4FO6 - chains A and P of the 6 polymer chains in the assembly; structure by X-ray diffraction, 2.01 A resolution.

[Chain A]
Molecule: DNA polymerase lambda
From: Homo sapiens
Notes: EC 2.7.7.7, 4.2.99.-; fragment: Loop mutant of DNA polymerase lambda
UniProt: Q9UGP5 (DPOLL_HUMAN); numbering as in UniProt; present here: 242-464, 470-575
Sequence (329 residues; each row starts with the number of its first residue; note: 5 numbers in that range are skipped by the numbering (no residue carries them; nothing is unmodelled there)):
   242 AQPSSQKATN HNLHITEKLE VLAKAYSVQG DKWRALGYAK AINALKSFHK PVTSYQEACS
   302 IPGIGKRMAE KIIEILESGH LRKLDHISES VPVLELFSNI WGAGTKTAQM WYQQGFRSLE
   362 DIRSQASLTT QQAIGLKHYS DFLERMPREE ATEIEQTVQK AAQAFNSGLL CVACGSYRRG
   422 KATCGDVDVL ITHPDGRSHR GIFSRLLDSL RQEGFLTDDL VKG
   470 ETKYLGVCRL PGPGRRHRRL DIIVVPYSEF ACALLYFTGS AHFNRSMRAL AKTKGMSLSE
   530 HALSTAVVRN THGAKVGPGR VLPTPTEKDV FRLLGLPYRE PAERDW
Disordered / not traced: 242-251, 438-441
Differences from the reference sequence: engineered mutation Ala543 (Cys in Q9UGP5)
Metal / ion sites: Na+ site 1: Cys300, Ile302, Ile305 (shared with 1 residue of chain D); Na+ site 2: Ser339, Ile341, Ala344 (shared with DA5(P) of chain P); Mg2+: Asp427, Asp429 (together with F2A); Mn2+: Asp427, Asp429, Asp490 (together with F2A) (shared with C6(P) of chain P)
Ligand contacts: F2A (2'-deoxy-5'-O-[(S)-hydroxy{[(S)-hydroxy(phosphonooxy)phosphoryl]methyl}phosphoryl]adenosine): Arg386, Gly416, Ser417, Arg420, Cys425, Gly426, Asp427, Asp429, Asp490, Tyr505, Phe506, Thr507, Gly508, Ser509, Ala510, Asn513, Arg514, Arg517
Reported in the primary citation:
  - conformationally variable residues (loop rearrangement): Phe406 to Cys415, Ile432 to Phe444
  - binding site for the 6-nt DNA/RNA hybrid strand (chain P): Tyr505

[Chain P]
Molecule: 6-nt DNA/RNA hybrid strand
Sequence (6 nucleotides; each row starts with the number of its first residue):
     1 CAGTAC
Metal / ion sites: Na+: DA5 (shared with Ser339(A), Ile341(A), Ala344(A) of chain A); Mn2+: C6 (together with F2A) (shared with Asp427(A), Asp429(A), Asp490(A) of chain A)

[Chain A / chain P interface]
Residue-residue contacts (19; chain A residue first):
  Ile341(A) with DA5(P), phosphate contact
  Trp342(A) with DA5(P), hydrogen bond to the phosphate; C6(P), hydrogen bond to the phosphate
  Gly343(A) with DT4(P), phosphate contact; DA5(P), hydrogen bond to the phosphate
  Ala344(A) with DT4(P), phosphate contact; DA5(P), phosphate contact
  Gly345(A) with DT4(P), hydrogen bond to the phosphate
  Thr346(A) with DT4(P), hydrogen bond to the phosphate
  Lys347(A) with DG3(P), phosphate contact; DT4(P), hydrogen bond to the phosphate
  Thr348(A) with DG3(P), phosphate contact; DT4(P), hydrogen bond to the phosphate
  Asp429(A) with C6(P), phosphate contact
  Leu474(A) with C6(P), sugar contact
  Arg488(A) with C6(P), salt bridge to the phosphate
  Asp490(A) with C6(P), phosphate contact
  Tyr505(A) with C6(P), hydrogen bond to the base
  Phe506(A) with C6(P), sugar contact
Interface residues without a listed pair, chain A (15 interface residues in all): Asp427

[In short]
The interface between chain A and chain P involves 15 residues on one side and 4 on the other, with 8 hydrogen
bonds and 1 salt bridge. Among the polar pairs are Tyr505(A)-C6(P), Trp342(A)-DA5(P) and Trp342(A)-C6(P). From
the paper: a binding site for the 6-nt DNA/RNA hybrid strand (chain P) at Tyr505(A); conformational
variability at Phe406(A) and Ile432(A).
Here chain A is DNA polymerase lambda (Homo sapiens) and chain P is a 6-nt DNA/RNA hybrid strand. Entry 4FO6
(Crystal structure of the pre-catalytic ternary complex of polymerase lambda with a dATP analog opposite a
...) was determined by X-ray diffraction, deposited together with 3UPQ, 3UQ0 and 3UQ2.
